PDB entry 1TBZ | X-ray diffraction, 2.30 A resolution | chains L and H of the 3 polymer chains in the assembly

Chain L:
Molecule: Alpha-thrombin
Source organism: Homo sapiens
Notes: EC 3.4.21.5
UniProtKB: P00734 (THRB_HUMAN); the construct lacks a stretch of the UniProt sequence, so the offset changes along the chain: -7 to 14 = UniProt 328-349; 15-17 = UniProt 361-363
Chain sequence (36 residues; numbered -7 to 17 plus 11 insertion-coded residues; the number before each row is that of its first residue; a row labelled like 14A-14K holds insertion residues (14A, then the next letters in order); numbers below 1 keep their minus sign (Thr-7 is residue -7)):
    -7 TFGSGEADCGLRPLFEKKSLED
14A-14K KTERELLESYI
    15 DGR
Unresolved in the structure: -7 to 0, 15-17
Curated features (UniProtKB/Swiss-Prot):
  - site: Arg17 (Cleavage)

Chain H:
Molecule: Alpha-thrombin
Source organism: Homo sapiens
Notes: EC 3.4.21.5
UniProtKB: P00734 (THRB_HUMAN); the construct lacks a stretch of the UniProt sequence and is renumbered around it, so the offset changes along the chain: 16-36 = UniProt 364-384; 37-60 = UniProt 386-409; 61-77 = UniProt 419-435; 78-97 = UniProt 437-456; 7 more segments
Chain sequence (259 residues; numbered 16 to 247 plus 31 insertion-coded residues; 4 numbers in that range are skipped by the numbering (no residue carries them; nothing is unmodelled there); the number before each row is that of its first residue; a row labelled like 60A-60I holds insertion residues (60A, then the next letters in order)):
    16 IVEGSDAEIGMSPWQVMLFRK
   36A S
    37 PQELLCGASLISDRWVLTAAHCLL
60A-60I YPPWDKNFT
    61 ENDLLVRIGKHSRTRYE
   77A R
    78 NIEKISMLEKIYIHPRYNWR
   97A E
    98 NLDRDIALMKLKKPVAFSDYIHPVCLPDRETA
129A-129C ASL
   130 LQAGYKGRVTGWGNLKE
146A-146H TWTANVGK
   150 GQPSVLQVVNLPIVERPVCKDSTRIRITDNMFCAG
  184A Y
   185 KP
186A-186D DEGK
   187 RGDACEGDSGGPFVMKSP
204A-204B FN
   205 NRWYQMGIVSWGE
   219 GCD
  221A R
   222 DGKYGFYTHVFRLKKWIQKVIDQFGE
Unresolved in the structure: 146A-146H
Disulfides: Cys42-Cys58, Cys168-Cys182, Cys191-Cys220
Glycans and other covalent adducts: rwj-30353 (00Q) linked to Ser195
Bound ions: Na+ site 1: Lys169, Thr172, Phe204A; Na+ site 2: Arg221A, Lys224
Residues lining bound ligands: rwj-30353 (00Q; D-phenylalanyl-N-{(1S)-1-[(S)-1,3-benzothiazol-2-yl(hydroxy)methyl]-4-carbamimidamidobutyl}-L-prolinamide): Cys42, His57, Cys58, Tyr60A, Trp60D, Lys60F, Glu97A, Asn98, Leu99, Asp189, Ala190, Cys191, Glu192, Gly193, Asp194, Val213, Ser214, Trp215, Gly216, Glu217, Gly219, Cys220, Gly226
Curated features (UniProtKB/Swiss-Prot):
  - region: Ala183 to Val200 (High affinity receptor-binding region which is also known as the TP508 peptide)
  - active site (Charge relay system): His57, Asp102, Ser195
  - glycosylation: Asn60G (N-linked (GlcNAc...) (complex) asparagine)

How chain L and chain H interact:
Disulfides between the chains: Cys1(L)-Cys122(H)
Residue-residue contacts (53; chain L residue first):
  Cys1(L) with Pro120(H); Val121(H); Cys122(H), disulfide; Arg206(H), hydrogen bond (backbone-side chain)
  Gly2(L) with Pro120(H), hydrogen bond (backbone-backbone); Val121(H); Cys122(H); Arg206(H); Trp207(H), hydrogen bond (backbone-backbone)
  Leu3(L) with His119(H), hydrogen bond (backbone-side chain); Asn205(H); Arg206(H)
  Arg4(L) with Met26(H), hydrogen bond (side chain-backbone); Pro28(H); Trp29(H); Arg137(H); Trp207(H)
  Pro5(L) with Ser115(H); Asp116(H); His119(H)
  Leu6(L) with Asp116(H)
  Phe7(L) with Glu23(H); Ile24(H); Gly25(H); Met26(H)
  Glu8(L) with Lys202(H), salt bridge; Asn205(H); Trp207(H), hydrogen bond
  Asp14(L) with Glu23(H); Met26(H); Arg137(H), salt bridge; Trp207(H)
  Lys14A(L) with Glu23(H), hydrogen bond (backbone-side chain)
  Thr14B(L) with Arg137(H), hydrogen bond; Asn159(H), hydrogen bond
  Glu14C(L) with Arg137(H); Lys202(H), salt bridge
  Glu14E(L) with Lys135(H), salt bridge; Asn159(H), hydrogen bond; Tyr184A(H), hydrogen bond
  Leu14F(L) with Lys135(H); Asn159(H); Trp207(H), hydrophobic
  Leu14G(L) with Lys202(H)
  Ser14I(L) with Gly133(H); Tyr134(H); Lys135(H), hydrogen bond (side chain-backbone)
  Tyr14J(L) with Tyr134(H), hydrophobic; Lys135(H), hydrogen bond (side chain-backbone); Met201(H); Lys202(H); Pro204(H), hydrophobic
  Ile14K(L) with Tyr134(H)
Other interface residues (no listed pair), chain L (19 interface residues in all): Lys9
Other interface residues (no listed pair), chain H (29 interface residues in all): Tyr117, Leu129C, Gly136, Lys186D, Ser203

In short:
Chain L and chain H form an interface of 19 and 29 residues respectively, with 1 disulfide bond, 13 hydrogen
bonds and 4 salt bridges. Polar contacts include Glu8(L)-Lys202(H), Glu14E(L)-Lys135(H) and
Asp14(L)-Arg137(H). Rwj-30353 is covalently linked to Ser195(H).
Chain L is Alpha-thrombin and chain H is Alpha-thrombin, both from Homo sapiens; the structure, Human thrombin
with active site N-methyl-D phenylalanyl-N-[5-(aminoiminomethyl)amino]-1-{{benzothiazolyl)carbonyl]
butyl]-L-prolinamide trifluroacetate and exosite-hirugen, was determined by X-ray diffraction, deposited
together with 1A4W.
